PDB entry 1NCQ | X-ray diffraction, 2.50 A resolution | chains C and D of the 4 polymer chains in the assembly

# Chain C
Name: Coat protein VP3
Source organism: Human rhinovirus 14
UniProt: P03303 (POLG_HRV14); residues 1-236 here correspond to UniProt positions 332-567 (UniProt number = residue number + 331)
Amino-acid sequence (236 residues; row label = number of the first residue in the row):
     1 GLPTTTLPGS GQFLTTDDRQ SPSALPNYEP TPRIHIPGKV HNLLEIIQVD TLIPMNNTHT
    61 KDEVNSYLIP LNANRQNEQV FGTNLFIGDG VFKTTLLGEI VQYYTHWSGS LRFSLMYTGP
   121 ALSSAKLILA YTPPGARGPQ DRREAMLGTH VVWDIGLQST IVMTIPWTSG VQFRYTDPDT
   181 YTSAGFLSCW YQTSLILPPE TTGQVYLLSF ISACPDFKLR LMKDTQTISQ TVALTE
Small-molecule neighbours: win63843 (W11; 3-{3,5-dimethyl-4-[3-(3-methyl-isoxazol-5-yl)-propoxy]-phenyl}-5-trifluoromethyl-[1,2,4]oxadiazole): Leu14, Ala24, Leu25, Leu221
UniProt features mapped onto this chain:
  - region: Ala233 to Glu236 (Amphipathic alpha-helix)

# Chain D
Name: Coat protein VP4
Source organism: Human rhinovirus 14
UniProt: P03303 (POLG_HRV14); residues 1-68 here correspond to UniProt positions 2-69 (UniProt number = residue number + 1)
Amino-acid sequence (68 residues; numbered 1 to 68; the number before each row is that of its first residue):
     1 GAQVSTQKSG SHENQNILTN GSNQTFTVIN YYKDAASTSS AGQSLSMDPS KFTEPVKDLM
    61 LKGAPALN
Unresolved in the structure: 1-28
UniProt features mapped onto this chain:
  - site: Asn68 (Cleavage)
  - lipidation: Gly1 (N-myristoyl glycine)

# How chain C and chain D interact
Contacting residue pairs (33; chain C residue first):
  Asp18(C) - Ser39(D)
  Asp18(C) - Ser40(D)  hydrogen bond (side chain-backbone)
  Arg19(C) - Ser39(D)
  Gln20(C) - Ile29(D)
  Gln20(C) - Asn30(D)
  Gln20(C) - Tyr31(D)
  Gln20(C) - Ser37(D)
  Gln20(C) - Thr38(D)
  Gln20(C) - Ser39(D)
  Ser21(C) - Tyr32(D)
  Ser21(C) - Ser37(D)  hydrogen bond (backbone-backbone)
  Pro22(C) - Tyr32(D)
  Ser23(C) - Asp34(D)
  Pro26(C) - Asp34(D)
  Asn27(C) - Asp34(D)  hydrogen bond (backbone-side chain)
  Gly38(C) - Lys51(D)
  Gly38(C) - Phe52(D)
  Lys39(C) - Lys51(D)  hydrogen bond (backbone-side chain)
  Lys39(C) - Phe52(D)
  Val40(C) - Phe52(D)  hydrophobic
  His41(C) - Ser44(D)
  His41(C) - Ser46(D)
  Asn42(C) - Met47(D)
  Glu45(C) - Met47(D)
  Glu45(C) - Asp48(D)  hydrogen bond (side chain-backbone)
  Glu45(C) - Pro49(D)
  Gln48(C) - Pro49(D)
  Gln48(C) - Thr53(D)
  Val49(C) - Phe52(D)  hydrophobic
  Val49(C) - Thr53(D)
  Gln158(C) - Pro65(D)
  Gln158(C) - Ala66(D)  hydrogen bond (side chain-backbone)
  Gln158(C) - Leu67(D)  hydrogen bond (side chain-backbone)
Interface residues without a listed pair, chain C (21 interface residues in all): Leu25, Leu44, Ile46, Leu157

# Summary
The interface between chain C and chain D involves 21 residues on one side and 20 on the other, with 7
hydrogen bonds. Among the polar pairs are Asp18(C)-Ser40(D), Asn27(C)-Asp34(D) and Lys39(C)-Lys51(D). Ligands
of chain C: win63843.
Here chain C is Coat protein VP3 and chain D is Coat protein VP4, both from Human rhinovirus 14. Entry 1NCQ
(The structure of HRV14 when complexed with pleconaril, an antiviral compound) was determined by X-ray
diffraction, deposited together with 1NA1, 1NCR, 1ND2 and 1ND3.
